PDB entry 8YM4 | X-ray diffraction, 2.34 A resolution | chains C and K of the 10 polymer chains in the assembly

# Chain C
Molecule: Caspase-8
Source organism: Homo sapiens
Notes: EC 3.4.22.61
Reference sequence: Q14790 (CASP8_HUMAN); residue numbers follow UniProt; this construct covers 1-185
Sequence (185 residues; each row starts with the number of its first residue):
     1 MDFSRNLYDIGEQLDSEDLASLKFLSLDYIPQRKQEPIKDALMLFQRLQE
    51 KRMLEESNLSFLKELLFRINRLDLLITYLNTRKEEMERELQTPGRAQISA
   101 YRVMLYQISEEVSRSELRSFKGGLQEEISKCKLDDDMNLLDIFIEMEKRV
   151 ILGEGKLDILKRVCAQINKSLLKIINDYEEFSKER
Not modelled in the structure: 185
Sequence notes: engineered mutation Gly122 (Phe in Q14790), Gly123 (Leu in Q14790)
Modified / non-standard residues: Mse1, Mse43, Mse53, Mse86, Mse104, Mse137, Mse146 (selenomethionine; parent Met)
Swiss-Prot annotation at these positions:
  - mutagenesis: Asp73 (D73A: Abolishes binding to FLASH. Induces NF-kappa-B activation)
Reported in the primary citation:
  - mutagenesis - E12A/F122G/L123G, N70A/F122G/L123G, E110A/F122G/L123G: unchanged binding to CASP8 and FADD-like apoptosis regulator subunit p43 (chain K)

# Chain K
Molecule: CASP8 and FADD-like apoptosis regulator subunit p43
Source organism: Homo sapiens
Reference sequence: O15519 (CFLAR_HUMAN); residues 1-181 here = UniProt positions 1-181
Sequence (184 residues; row label = number of the first residue in the row; numbers below 1 keep their minus sign (Gly-2 is residue -2)):
    -2 GSHMSAEVIGQVEEALDTDEKEMLLFLCRDVAIDVVPPNVRDLLDILRER
    48 GKLSVGDLAELLYRVRRFDLLKRILKMDRKAVETHLLRNPHLVSDYRVLM
    98 AEIGEDLDKSDVSSLIFLMKDYMGRGKISKEKSFLDLVVELEKLNLVAPD
   148 QLDLLEKCLKNIHRIDLKTKIQKYKQSVQGAGTS
Not modelled in the structure: -2 to -1, 179-181
Sequence notes: expression tag (-2 to 0); engineered mutation Gly7 (His in O15519)
Modified / non-standard residues: Mse1, Mse20, Mse74, Mse97, Mse116, Mse120 (selenomethionine; parent Met)
Reported in the primary citation:
  - mutagenesis - H7G/R38D, H7G/E46A, H7G/K140D, H7G/K124D: decreased binding to Caspase-8 (chain C)

# Interface between chain C and chain K
Residue-residue contacts (12):
  Ser4(C) - Phe114(K)
  Ser4(C) - Asp118(K)  hydrogen bond
  Arg5(C) - Leu115(K)
  Arg5(C) - Asn158(K)  hydrogen bond
  Tyr8(C) - Ser111(K)
  Tyr8(C) - Leu115(K)  hydrophobic
  Tyr8(C) - Asn158(K)
  Tyr8(C) - Ile159(K)
  Leu42(C) - Phe114(K)  hydrophobic
  Gln46(C) - Lys124(K)
  Arg47(C) - Lys124(K)
  Glu50(C) - Lys124(K)  salt bridge
Also at the interface, not in a pair above, chain C (11 interface residues in all): Asp2, Leu7, Asp9, Gln49
Also at the interface, not in a pair above, chain K (10 interface residues in all): Lys117, Tyr119, His160
From the paper, about this interface:
  - hot spots on chain C (mutagenesis) - R33D/F122G/L123G, R52D/F122G/L123G: decreased binding to CASP8 and FADD-like apoptosis regulator subunit p43 (chain K)

# Summary
11 residues of chain C face 10 of chain K across their interface, with 2 hydrogen bonds and 1 salt bridge.
Polar contacts include Glu50(C)-Lys124(K), Ser4(C)-Asp118(K) and Arg5(C)-Asn158(K). The paper reports that
H7G/R38D, H7G/E46A and H7G/K140D of chain K, among others, reduce binding to Caspase-8 (chain C);
R33D/F122G/L123G and R52D/F122G/L123G of chain C reduce binding to CASP8 and FADD-like apoptosis regulator
subunit p43 (chain K); 9 substitutions were tested in all.
Here chain C is Caspase-8 and chain K is CASP8 and FADD-like apoptosis regulator subunit p43, both from Homo
sapiens. Entry 8YM4 (Structure of Caspase-8/cFLIP death effector domain assembly) was determined by X-ray
diffraction (same publication as 8YM5, 8YM6, 8YNI, 8YNK, 8YNL, 8YNM and 8YNN).
